Entry 5LH8 (X-ray diffraction, 1.54 A resolution); this record covers chain A.

# Chain A
Name: Cationic trypsin
Organism: Bos taurus
Notes: EC 3.4.21.4
Reference sequence: P00760 (TRY1_BOVIN); the construct lacks a stretch of the UniProt sequence and is renumbered around it, so the offset changes along the chain: 16-34 = UniProt 24-42; 37-67 = UniProt 43-73; 69-125 = UniProt 74-130; 127-130 = UniProt 131-134; 6 more segments
Amino-acid sequence (223 residues; row label = number of the first residue in the row; note: 10 numbers in that range are skipped by the numbering (no residue carries them; nothing is unmodelled there)):
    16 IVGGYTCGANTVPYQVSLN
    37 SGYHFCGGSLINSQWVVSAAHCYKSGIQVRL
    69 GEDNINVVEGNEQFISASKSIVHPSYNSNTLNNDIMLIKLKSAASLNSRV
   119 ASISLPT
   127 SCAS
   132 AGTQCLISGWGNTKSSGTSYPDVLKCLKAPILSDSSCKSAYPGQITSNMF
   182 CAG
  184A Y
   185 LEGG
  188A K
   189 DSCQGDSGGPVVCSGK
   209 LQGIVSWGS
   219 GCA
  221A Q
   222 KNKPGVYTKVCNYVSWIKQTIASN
Curated features (UniProtKB/Swiss-Prot):
  - active site (Charge relay system): His57, Asp102, Ser195
  - binding site (Ca(2+)): Glu70, Asn72, Val75, Glu80
  - binding site (substrate): Asp189, Ser190, Gln192, Gly193, Ser195
Disulfides: Cys22-Cys157, Cys42-Cys58, Cys128-Cys232, Cys136-Cys201, Cys168-Cys182, Cys191-Cys220
Metal / ion sites: Ca2+: Glu70, Asn72, Val75, Glu80
Residues lining bound ligands: 6WH ((2S,4S)-1-[4-(aminomethyl)-3-methoxy-phenyl]carbonyl-4-(4-cyclopropyl-1,2,3-triazol-1-yl)-N-[(1S,2R)-2-phenylcyclohexyl]pyrrolidine-2-carboxamide): Phe41, Cys42, His57, Cys58, Tyr94, Ser96, Leu99, Tyr151, Asp189, Ser190, Cys191, Gln192, Gly193, Asp194, Ser195, Val213, Ser214, Trp215, Gly216, Ser217, Gly219, Cys220, Gly226

# Overview
Bound to chain A: compound 6WH. Glu70, Asn72, Val75 and Glu80 form the Ca2+ site. Curated annotation (UniProt)
lists 3 active-site residues, 4 Ca2+-binding residues and 5 substrate-binding residues.
Chain A is Cationic trypsin (Bos taurus); the structure, Trypsin inhibitors for the treatment of pancreatitis
- cpd 8, was determined by X-ray diffraction (same publication as 5LH4 and 5LGO).
